PDB entry 6YD3 | X-ray diffraction, 2.00 A resolution | chains A and 611

Chain A:
Name: Furin
From: Homo sapiens
Notes: EC 3.4.21.75
UniProtKB: P09958 (FURIN_HUMAN); numbering as in UniProt (aligned over 108-574)
Sequence (480 residues; numbered 108 to 587; the number before each row is that of its first residue):
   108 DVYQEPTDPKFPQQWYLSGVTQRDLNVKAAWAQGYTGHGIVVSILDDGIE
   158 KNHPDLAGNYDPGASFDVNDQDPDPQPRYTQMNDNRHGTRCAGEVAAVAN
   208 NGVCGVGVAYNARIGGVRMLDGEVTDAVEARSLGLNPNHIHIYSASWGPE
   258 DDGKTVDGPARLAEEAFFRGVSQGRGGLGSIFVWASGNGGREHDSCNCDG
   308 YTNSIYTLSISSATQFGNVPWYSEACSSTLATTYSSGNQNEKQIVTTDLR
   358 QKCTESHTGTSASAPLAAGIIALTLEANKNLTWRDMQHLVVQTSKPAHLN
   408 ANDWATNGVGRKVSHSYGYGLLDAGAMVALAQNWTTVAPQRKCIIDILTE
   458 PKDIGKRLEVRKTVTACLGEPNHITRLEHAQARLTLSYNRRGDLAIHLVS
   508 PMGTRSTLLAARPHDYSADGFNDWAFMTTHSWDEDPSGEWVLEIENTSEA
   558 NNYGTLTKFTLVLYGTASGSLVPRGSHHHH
Disordered / not traced: 108, 582-587
Construct notes: expression tag (575-587)
Disulfide bonds: C211-C360, C303-C333, C450-C474
Ion coordination: Ca2+ site 1: D115, D162, V205, N208, V210, G212; Ca2+ site 2: D174, D179, D181; Ca2+ site 3: D258, D301, E331; Na+ site 1: S279, G284; Na+ site 2: T309, S311, T314; Na+ site 3 near S544 (its only coordinating residue here)
Swiss-Prot annotation at these positions:
  - motif: R498 to D500 (Cell attachment site)
  - active site (Charge relay system): D153, H194, S368
  - binding site (Ca(2+)): D115, D162, D174, D179, D181, V205, N208, V210, G212, D258, D301, E331
  - binding site (substrate): D154, D191, N192, E236, S253 to D258, D264, A292 to N295, D306, Y308, S368
  - glycosylation (N-linked (GlcNAc...) asparagine): N387, N440, N553

Chain 611:
Name: 4-guanidinomethyl-phenylacetyl-Canavanine-Tle-Arg-Amba
Sequence (5 residues; each row starts with the number of its first residue):
  2001 XXXKX
Modified positions: 3U0 (2-[4-(carbamimidamidomethyl)phenyl]ethanoic acid) at position 2001, GGB (L-canavanine) at position 2002, TBG (3-methyl-L-valine) at position 2003, 00S (4-(aminomethyl)benzenecarboximidamide) at position 2005

Chain A / chain 611 interface:
Residue-residue contacts (39; chain A residue first):
  D154(A) with K2004(611), salt bridge
  D191(A) with K2004(611), hydrogen bond (backbone-side chain)
  N192(A) with K2004(611)
  H194(A) with K2004(611)
  L227(A) with K2004(611)
  V231(A) with 3U0_2001(611); GGB_2002(611)
  T232(A) with 3U0_2001(611)
  D233(A) with 3U0_2001(611)
  E236(A) with 3U0_2001(611); GGB_2002(611)
  S253(A) with K2004(611); 00S_2005(611)
  W254(A) with GGB_2002(611); TBG_2003(611); 00S_2005(611)
  G255(A) with 3U0_2001(611); GGB_2002(611); TBG_2003(611), hydrogen bond (backbone-backbone); 00S_2005(611)
  P256(A) with 3U0_2001(611); GGB_2002(611); TBG_2003(611); 00S_2005(611)
  E257(A) with 3U0_2001(611)
  D258(A) with 00S_2005(611)
  D264(A) with GGB_2002(611)
  G265(A) with GGB_2002(611)
  A267(A) with 3U0_2001(611)
  W291(A) with 00S_2005(611)
  A292(A) with 00S_2005(611)
  S293(A) with 00S_2005(611)
  G294(A) with 00S_2005(611)
  N295(A) with 00S_2005(611)
  D306(A) with 00S_2005(611)
  Y308(A) with GGB_2002(611)
  T309(A) with 00S_2005(611)
  T367(A) with 00S_2005(611)
  S368(A) with 00S_2005(611)

In short:
The interface between chain A and chain 611 involves 28 residues on one side and 5 on the other, with 2
hydrogen bonds and 1 salt bridge. Among the polar pairs are D154(A)-K2004(611), D191(A)-K2004(611) and
G255(A)-TBG_2003(611).
Chain A is Furin (Homo sapiens) and chain 611 is 4-guanidinomethyl-phenylacetyl-Canavanine-Tle-Arg-Amba; the
structure, X-ray structure of furin in complex with the canavanine derived inhibitor
4-guanidinomethyl-phenylacetyl-Canavanine-Tle-Arg-Amba, was determined by X-ray diffraction together with
6YD2, 6YD4 and 6YD7 from the same study.
